Entry 3DBH (X-ray diffraction, 2.85 A resolution); this record covers chains C and J of the 3 polymer chains in the assembly.

[Chain C]
Molecule: NEDD8-activating enzyme E1 regulatory subunit
From: Homo sapiens
UniProtKB: Q13564 (ULA1_HUMAN); residue numbers follow UniProt; this construct covers 1-253, 259-534
Sequence (531 residues; row label = number of the first residue in the row; note: 5 numbers in that range are skipped by the numbering (no residue carries them; nothing is unmodelled there); numbers below 1 keep their minus sign (Gly-1 is residue -1)):
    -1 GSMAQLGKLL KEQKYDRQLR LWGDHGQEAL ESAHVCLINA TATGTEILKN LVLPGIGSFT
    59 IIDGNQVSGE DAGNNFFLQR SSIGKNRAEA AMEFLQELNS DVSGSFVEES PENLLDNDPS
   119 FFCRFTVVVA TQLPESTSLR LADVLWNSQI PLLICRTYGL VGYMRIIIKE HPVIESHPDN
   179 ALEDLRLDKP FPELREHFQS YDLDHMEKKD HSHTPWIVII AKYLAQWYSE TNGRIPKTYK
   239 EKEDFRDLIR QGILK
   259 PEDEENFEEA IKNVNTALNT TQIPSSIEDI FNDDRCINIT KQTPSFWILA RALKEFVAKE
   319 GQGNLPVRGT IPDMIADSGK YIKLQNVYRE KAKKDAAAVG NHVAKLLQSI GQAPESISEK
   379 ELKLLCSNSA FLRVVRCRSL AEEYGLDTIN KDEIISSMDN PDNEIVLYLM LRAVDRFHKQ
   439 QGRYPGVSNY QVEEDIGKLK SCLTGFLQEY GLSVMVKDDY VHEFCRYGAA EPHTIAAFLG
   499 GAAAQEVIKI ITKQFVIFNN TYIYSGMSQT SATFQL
Unresolved in the structure: -1 to 5, 201, 203, 206-207
Differences from the reference sequence: expression tag (-1 to 0)
UniProt features mapped onto this chain:
  - region: Asp331 to Asn344 (Interaction with UBA3)
  - site: His211 (Interaction with UBA3)
  - modified residue: Ala2 (N-acetylalanine), Lys6 (N6-acetyllysine), Lys341 (N6-acetyllysine)

[Chain J]
Molecule: NEDD8
From: Homo sapiens
UniProtKB: Q15843 (NEDD8_HUMAN); residues 101-176 here correspond to UniProt positions 1-76 (UniProt number = residue number - 100)
Sequence (88 residues; row label = number of the first residue in the row):
    89 GSRRASVGSG GSMLIKVKTL TGKEIEIDIE PTDKVERIKE RVEEKEGIPP QQQRLIYSGK
   149 QMNDEKTAAD YKILGGSVLH LVLRLRGG
Unresolved in the structure: 89-100
Differences from the reference sequence: expression tag (89-100); engineered mutation Arg172 (Ala72 in Q15843)
UniProt features mapped onto this chain:
  - site (Interaction with UBE1C): Leu108, Ile144
  - modified residue: Gln140 (Microbial infection: Deamidated glutamine), Lys148 (N6-acetyllysine)
  - cross-link: Gly176 (Glycyl lysine isopeptide (Gly-Lys) (interchain with K-? in acceptor proteins))

[Interface between chain C and chain J]
Contacting residue pairs (18; chain C residue first):
  Asn178(C) with Ile136(J); Pro137(J); Gln140(J), hydrogen bond
  Ala179(C) with Glu134(J)
  Leu180(C) with Glu131(J); Glu132(J); Lys133(J); Glu134(J); Gly135(J)
  Tyr237(C) with Arg129(J); Glu132(J), hydrogen bond
  Lys240(C) with Glu132(J), salt bridge
  Arg244(C) with Glu128(J), salt bridge
  Asn273(C) with Glu128(J), hydrogen bond (side chain-backbone); Glu131(J), hydrogen bond; Glu132(J)
  Thr274(C) with Glu131(J); Glu132(J)
Other interface residues (no listed pair), chain C (9 interface residues in all): Glu241
Other interface residues (no listed pair), chain J (12 interface residues in all): Asp116, Arg125

[Overview]
Chain C and chain J form an interface of 9 and 12 residues respectively, with 4 hydrogen bonds and 2 salt
bridges. Among the polar pairs are Lys240(C)-Glu132(J), Arg244(C)-Glu128(J) and Asn178(C)-Gln140(J).
Chain C is NEDD8-activating enzyme E1 regulatory subunit and chain J is NEDD8, both from Homo sapiens; the
structure, Structural Dissection of a Gating Mechanism Preventing Misactivation of Ubiquitin by NEDD8's E1
(APPBP1-UBA3Arg190Ala-NEDD8Ala72Arg), was determined by X-ray diffraction (same publication as 3DBL and 3DBR).
